PDB entry 6E10 | electron microscopy, 4.16 A resolution (low resolution: residue-level contacts below are approximate; hydrogen-bond / salt-bridge calls are withheld) | chains g and f of the 28 polymer chains in the assembly

Chain g (and f):
Molecule: Translocon component PTEX150
Organism: Plasmodium falciparum
Notes: chain f of this document is another copy of the same molecule, construct and numbering; everything in this record applies to it too
UniProt: Q8ILA1 (Q8ILA1_PLAF7); residues 668-823 carry their UniProt numbers (156 of 207 residues fall inside the UniProt entry; the rest is not from it)
Sequence (207 residues; numbered 668 to 874; the number before each row is that of its first residue; X marks 51 residues of unknown identity (built as UNK)):
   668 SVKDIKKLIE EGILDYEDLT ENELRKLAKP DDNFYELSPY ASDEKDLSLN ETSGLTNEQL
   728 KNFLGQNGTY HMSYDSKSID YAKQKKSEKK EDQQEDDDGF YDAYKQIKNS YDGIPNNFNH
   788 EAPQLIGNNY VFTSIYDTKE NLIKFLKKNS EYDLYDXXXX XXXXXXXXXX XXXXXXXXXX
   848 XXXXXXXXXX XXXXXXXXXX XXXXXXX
Disordered / not traced: 824-874

Interface between chain g and chain f:
Contacting residue pairs (16):
  Glu718(g) - Asp747(f)
  Ser720(g) - Ser743(f)
  Gly721(g) - Met739(f)
  Leu722(g) - Leu727(f)
  Leu722(g) - Met739(f)
  Leu722(g) - Ser740(f)
  Leu722(g) - Tyr741(f)
  Leu722(g) - Asp742(f)
  Thr723(g) - Phe730(f)
  Thr723(g) - Tyr737(f)
  Glu725(g) - Phe730(f)
  Glu725(g) - Gln733(f)
  Tyr748(g) - Gln751(f)
  Lys752(g) - Gln751(f)
  Lys756(g) - Glu755(f)
  Gln760(g) - Glu758(f)
Other interface residues (no listed pair), chain g (11 interface residues in all): Pro706
Other interface residues (no listed pair), chain f (17 interface residues in all): His738, Lys750, Phe767, Tyr771

Overview:
11 residues of chain g face 17 of chain f across their interface.
Both chains are Translocon component PTEX150 (Plasmodium falciparum). Entry 6E10 (PTEX Core Complex in the
Engaged (Extended) State) was determined by electron microscopy, deposited together with 6E11.
